7P4O - chain A; structure by X-ray diffraction, 1.69 A resolution.

# Chain A
Name: Ectonucleotide pyrophosphatase/phosphodiesterase family member 2
Source organism: Rattus norvegicus
Notes: EC 3.1.4.39
Reference sequence: Q64610 (ENPP2_RAT), isoform Q64610-2; residues 36-862 here = UniProt positions 36-862
Chain sequence (827 residues; numbered 36 to 862; the number before each row is that of its first residue):
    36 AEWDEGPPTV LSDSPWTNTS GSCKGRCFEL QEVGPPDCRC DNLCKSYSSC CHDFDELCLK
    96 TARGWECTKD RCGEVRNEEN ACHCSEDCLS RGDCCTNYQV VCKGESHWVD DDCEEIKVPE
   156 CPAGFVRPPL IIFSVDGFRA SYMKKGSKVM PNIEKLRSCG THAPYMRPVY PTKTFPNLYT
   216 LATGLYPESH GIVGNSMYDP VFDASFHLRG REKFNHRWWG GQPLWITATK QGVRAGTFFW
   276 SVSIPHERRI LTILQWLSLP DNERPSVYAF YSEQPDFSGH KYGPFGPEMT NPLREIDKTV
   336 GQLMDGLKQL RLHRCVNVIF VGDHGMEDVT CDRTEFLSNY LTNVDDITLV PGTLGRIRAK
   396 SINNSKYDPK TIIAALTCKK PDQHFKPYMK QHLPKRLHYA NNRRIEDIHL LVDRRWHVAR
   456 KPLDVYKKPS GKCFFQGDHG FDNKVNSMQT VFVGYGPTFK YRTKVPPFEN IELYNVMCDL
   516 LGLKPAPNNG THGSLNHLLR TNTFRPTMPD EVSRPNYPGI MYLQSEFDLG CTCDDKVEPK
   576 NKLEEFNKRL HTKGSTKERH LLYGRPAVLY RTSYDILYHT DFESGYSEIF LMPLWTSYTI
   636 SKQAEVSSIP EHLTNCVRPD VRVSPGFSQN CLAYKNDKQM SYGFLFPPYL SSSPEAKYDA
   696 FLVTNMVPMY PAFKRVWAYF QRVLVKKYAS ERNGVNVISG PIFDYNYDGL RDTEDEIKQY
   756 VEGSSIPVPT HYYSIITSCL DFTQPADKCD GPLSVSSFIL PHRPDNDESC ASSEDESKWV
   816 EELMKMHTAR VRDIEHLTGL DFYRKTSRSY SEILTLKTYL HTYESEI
Unresolved in the structure: 36-55, 396-401, 570-590, 859-862
Cystine bridges: C58-C75, C62-C93, C73-C86, C79-C85, C102-C119, C107-C137, C117-C130, C123-C129, C148-C194, C156-C350, C366-C468, C413-C805, C566-C666, C568-C651, C774-C784
Covalently attached groups: N-acetylglucosamine (NAG) linked to N524
Differences from the reference sequence: engineered mutation A410 (Asn in Q64610), F581 (Leu in Q64610), T591 (Arg in Q64610), A806 (Asn in Q64610)
Bound ions: Zn2+ site 1: D171, T209, D358, H359; Zn2+ site 2: D311, H315, H474; Ca2+: D739, N741, D743, L745, D747
Ligand contacts:
  - 7alpha-hydroxycholesterol (5JK): L78, S81, Y82, Y214, K248, F249, H251, W254, P258, W260, I261, F274, W275, S276, V277
  - 5K9 ((9R,10AS)-6,6,9-trimethyl-3-pentyl-6A,7,8,9,10,10A-hexahydrobenzo[c]chromen-1-ol): I167, F210, L213, Y214, L216, A217, W254, L259, W260, F273, F274, Y306, M512
UniProt features mapped onto this chain:
  - motif: R126 to D128 (Cell attachment site)
  - active site: T209 (Nucleophile)
  - binding site (Zn(2+)): D171, T209, D311, H315, D358, H359, H474
  - binding site (1-(9Z-octadecenoyl)-sn-glycero-3-phosphate): T209, N230, D311, H474
  - binding site (1-hexadecanoyl-sn-glycero-3-phosphate): T209, N230, D311, H474
  - binding site (1-tetradecanoyl-sn-glycerol 3-phosphate): T209, N230, D311, H474
  - glycosylation (N-linked (GlcNAc...) asparagine): N53, N398, N524
  - mutagenesis: D171 (D171N: Abolishes lysophospholipase D activity), T209 (T209A: Abolishes lysophospholipase D activity; T209S: 15% of wild-type lysophospholipase D activity), D311 (D311N: Abolishes lysophospholipase D activity), H315 (H315Q: 20% of wild-type lysophospholipase D activity), K430 (K430A: Impaired secretion. No effect on lysophospholipase activity)
Reported in the primary citation:
  - binding site for 5K9: I167, F210, L213, W254, F273, F274, Y306
  - catalytic residues: T209 (citing earlier work)

# In short
Bound to chain A: 7alpha-hydroxycholesterol and compound 5K9. N-acetylglucosamine is covalently linked to
N524. UniProt lists active-site residue T209, 7 Zn2+-binding residues, 4 residues binding
1-(9Z-octadecenoyl)-sn-glycero-3-phosphate and 4 residues binding 1-hexadecanoyl-sn-glycero-3-phosphate. From
the paper: the catalytic residue T209; a binding site for 5K9 at I167, F210 and L213 among others.
Chain A is Ectonucleotide pyrophosphatase/phosphodiesterase family member 2 (Rattus norvegicus); the
structure, Crystal structure of Autotaxin and 9(R)-delta6a,10a-THC, was determined by X-ray diffraction,
deposited together with 7P4J.
